PDB entry 1M48 | X-ray diffraction, 1.95 A resolution | chain A

[Chain A]
Protein: interleukin-2
From: Homo sapiens
UniProt: P60568 (IL2_HUMAN); residues 1-133 here correspond to UniProt positions 21-153 (UniProt number = residue number + 20)
Sequence (133 residues; each row starts with the number of its first residue):
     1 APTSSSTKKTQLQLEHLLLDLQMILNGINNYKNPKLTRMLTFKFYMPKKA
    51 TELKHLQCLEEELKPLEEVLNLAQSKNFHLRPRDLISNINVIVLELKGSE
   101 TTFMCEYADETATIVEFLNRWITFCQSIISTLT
Unresolved in the structure: 1-3, 75-80, 133
Disulfides: Cys58-Cys105
Small-molecule neighbours: FRG (2-[3-methyl-4-(N-methyl-guanidino)-butyrylamino]-3-(4-phenylethynyl-phenyl)-propionic acid methyl ester): Lys35, Arg38, Met39, Thr41, Phe42, Lys43, Phe44, Tyr45, Glu62, Pro65, Val69, Leu72, Ala73
UniProt features mapped onto this chain:
  - glycosylation: Thr3 (O-linked (GalNAc...) threonine)
From the paper describing this entry:
  - binding site for FRG: Lys35, Arg38, Met39, Phe42, Lys43, Glu62, Leu72
  - conformationally variable residues (side-chain flip): Phe42
  - mutagenesis - Y45C, L72C: decreased binding to IL-2Ralpha

[Overview]
Bound to chain A: compound FRG. From the paper: a binding site for FRG at Lys35, Arg38 and Met39 among others;
Y45C and L72C reduce binding to IL-2Ralpha.
Chain A is interleukin-2 (Homo sapiens); the structure, Crystal Structure of Human IL-2 Complexed with
(R)-N-[2-[1-(Aminoiminomethyl)-3-piperidinyl]-1-oxoethyl]-4-(phenylethynyl)-L-phenylalanine methyl ester, was
determined by X-ray diffraction (same publication as 1M47, 1M49, 1M4A, 1M4B and 1M4C).
